PDB entry 9B0X | electron microscopy, 2.60 A resolution | chains K and M of the 28 polymer chains in the assembly

Chain K:
Protein: ATP synthase subunit b
Organism: Artemia franciscana
Chain sequence (265 residues; row label = number of the first residue in the row; numbers below 1 keep their minus sign (Met-56 is residue -56)):
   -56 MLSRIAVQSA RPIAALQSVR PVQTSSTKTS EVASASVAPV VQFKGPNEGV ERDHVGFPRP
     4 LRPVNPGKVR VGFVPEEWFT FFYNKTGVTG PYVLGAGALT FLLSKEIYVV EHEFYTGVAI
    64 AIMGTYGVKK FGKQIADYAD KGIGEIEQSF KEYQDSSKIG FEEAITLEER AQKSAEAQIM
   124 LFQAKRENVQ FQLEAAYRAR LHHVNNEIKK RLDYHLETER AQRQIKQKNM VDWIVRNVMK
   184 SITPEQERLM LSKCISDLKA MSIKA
Disordered / not traced: -56 to 0

Chain M:
Protein: ATP synthase subunit d
Organism: Artemia franciscana
Chain sequence (219 residues; each row starts with the number of its first residue; numbering starts at 0):
     0 MASKRIARSS IDWAKMAESV PESQKAMYNQ FKAKSDGYIR KALSYPEQPS PINWEHYRKS
    60 LTNPAMVDAF KKQYEALKVP YPEDKVSSQI DAQEAEAKKE ITKFIQESRG RIENYKAELG
   120 KLGQMIPFEH MTLEDFFEAF PEKVLNPDPP SPNVKKKPFK NNSWHLIQKI PNHFGLILKK
   180 TLWNSKRRNS GNLEMNTIKS ILLLDIIFKS FIGIKMCKL
Disordered / not traced: 0, 162-218
From the paper describing this entry:
  - conformationally variable residues (helix shift): Ala1 to Leu42

Interface between chain K and chain M:
Pairs across the interface - 84 pairs, chain K then chain M:
  Leu4(K) with His129(M)
  Phe93(K) with Phe127(M), hydrophobic
  Tyr96(K) with Phe139(M)
  Gln97(K) with Met124(M)
  Ser100(K) with Leu121(M)
  Phe104(K) with Glu117(M); Leu118(M), hydrophobic; Leu121(M), hydrophobic
  Ala107(K) with Tyr114(M), hydrophobic
  Ile108(K) with Ile111(M), hydrophobic; Tyr114(M), hydrophobic
  Glu111(K) with Ser107(M), hydrogen bond; Arg110(M), salt bridge
  Ala114(K) with Phe103(M), hydrophobic
  Gln115(K) with Ile104(M); Ser107(M); Ile111(M)
  Ser117(K) with Ser18(M)
  Ala118(K) with Ile100(M)
  Ala120(K) with Ser18(M)
  Ile122(K) with Glu93(M); Lys97(M)
  Leu124(K) with Met15(M), hydrophobic
  Phe125(K) with Ile89(M); Gln92(M); Glu93(M); Ala96(M), hydrophobic
  Gln126(K) with Ile10(M)
  Ala127(K) with Ile10(M), hydrophobic
  Lys128(K) with Phe30(M); Gln92(M)
  Arg129(K) with Ile89(M)
  Glu130(K) with Arg4(M), salt bridge; Ser8(M), hydrogen bond; Ser9(M)
  Asn131(K) with Ser34(M); Tyr37(M)
  Gln133(K) with Lys3(M); Arg4(M); Tyr80(M), hydrogen bond (backbone-side chain); Asp83(M)
  Phe134(K) with Ile5(M); Ala6(M), hydrophobic; Ser8(M); Ile38(M), hydrophobic; Ala41(M), hydrophobic
  Gln135(K) with Tyr37(M)
  Leu136(K) with Tyr80(M); Glu82(M)
  Glu137(K) with Arg4(M); Tyr80(M), hydrogen bond (backbone-side chain)
  Ala138(K) with Lys40(M); Tyr44(M)
  Tyr140(K) with Val78(M), hydrogen bond (side chain-backbone); Pro79(M); Tyr80(M), hydrophobic; Pro81(M)
  Arg141(K) with Ala1(M); Tyr44(M); Pro45(M); Glu46(M), salt bridge
  Ala142(K) with Tyr44(M), hydrophobic
  Arg143(K) with Val78(M)
  Leu144(K) with Pro48(M)
  Asn148(K) with Pro48(M); Ser49(M), hydrogen bond; Ile51(M)
  Ile151(K) with Trp53(M), hydrophobic
  Lys152(K) with Ile51(M)
  Arg154(K) with Phe69(M)
  Leu155(K) with Ile51(M), hydrophobic; Trp53(M), hydrophobic; Tyr56(M); Val66(M), hydrophobic
  Asp156(K) with Tyr56(M), hydrogen bond
  His158(K) with Leu60(M); Met65(M); Phe69(M)
  Leu159(K) with Tyr56(M), hydrophobic; Ser59(M)
  Glu162(K) with Ser59(M); Leu60(M); Thr61(M), hydrogen bond
  Arg166(K) with Ser59(M), hydrogen bond (side chain-backbone)
Interface residues without a listed pair, chain K (53 interface residues in all): Arg2, Glu90, Lys101, Gln121, Met123, Val132, His145, Val147, Asn149
Interface residues without a listed pair, chain M (61 interface residues in all): Lys14, Lys33, Tyr73, Arg108, Ile125, Glu128

Summary:
53 residues of chain K and 61 residues of chain M are in contact, with 9 hydrogen bonds and 3 salt bridges.
Polar contacts include Glu111(K)-Arg110(M), Glu130(K)-Arg4(M) and Arg141(K)-Glu46(M). From the paper:
conformational variability at Ala1(M).
Chain K is ATP synthase subunit b and chain M is ATP synthase subunit d, both from Artemia franciscana; the
structure, Artemia franciscana ATP synthase state 2 (composite structure), pH 7.0, was determined by electron
microscopy (same publication as 9B3J and 9BPG).
